5UG0 - chains A and B of the 4 polymer chains in the assembly; structure by X-ray diffraction, 3.40 A resolution.

== Chain A ==
Name: Hemagglutinin HA1
From: Influenza A virus (A/Solomon Islands/3/2006(H1N1))
UniProt: A7UPX0 (A7UPX0_9INFA); residues 5-330 here correspond to UniProt positions 18-343 (UniProt number = residue number + 13)
Chain sequence (327 residues; each row starts with the number of its first residue):
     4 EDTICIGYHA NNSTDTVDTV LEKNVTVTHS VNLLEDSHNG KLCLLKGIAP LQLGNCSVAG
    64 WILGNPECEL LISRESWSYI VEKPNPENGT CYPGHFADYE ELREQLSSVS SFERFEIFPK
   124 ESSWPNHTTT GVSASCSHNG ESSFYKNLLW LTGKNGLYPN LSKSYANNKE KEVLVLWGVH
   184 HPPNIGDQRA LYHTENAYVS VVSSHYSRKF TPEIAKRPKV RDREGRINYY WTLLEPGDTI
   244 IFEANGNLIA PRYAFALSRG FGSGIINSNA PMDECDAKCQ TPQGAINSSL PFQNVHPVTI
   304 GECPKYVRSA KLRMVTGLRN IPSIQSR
Unresolved in the structure: 330
Disulfides: C46-C278, C59-C71, C94-C139, C282-C306
Covalent attachments: N-acetylglucosamine (NAG) linked to N15, N27, N58, N91, N129; glycan linked to N163
Construct notes: expression tag (4)

== Chain B ==
Name: Hemagglutinin HA2
From: Influenza A virus (A/Solomon Islands/3/2006(H1N1))
UniProt: A7UPX0 (A7UPX0_9INFA); residues 1-176 here correspond to UniProt positions 344-519 (UniProt number = residue number + 343)
Chain sequence (182 residues; row label = number of the first residue in the row):
     1 GLFGAIAGFI EGGWTGMVDG WYGYHHQNEQ GSGYAADQKS TQNAINGITN KVNSVIEKMN
    61 TQFTAVGKEF NKLERRMENL NKKVDDGFID IWTYNAELLV LLENERTLDF HDSNVKNLYE
   121 KVKSQLKNNA KEIGNGCFEF YHKCNDECME SVKNGTYDYP KYSEESKLNR EKIDGVRSLV
   181 PR
Unresolved in the structure: 1-3, 174-182
Disulfides: C144-C148
Covalent attachments: N-acetylglucosamine (NAG) linked to N154
Construct notes: expression tag (177-182)

== How chain A and chain B interact ==
Pairs across the interface (131; chain A residue first):
  E4(A) with Q27(B); E139(B); F140(B); K143(B)
  D5(A) with Q27(B); N28(B); E29(B); E139(B); F140(B), hydrogen bond (backbone-backbone); K143(B); C144(B), hydrogen bond (side chain-backbone)
  T6(A) with H26(B); Q27(B), hydrogen bond (backbone-backbone); I133(B); F138(B); E139(B); M149(B)
  I7(A) with H26(B); C137(B); F138(B), hydrogen bond (backbone-backbone); F140(B), hydrophobic; V152(B), hydrophobic
  C8(A) with W14(B); G23(B); Y24(B); H25(B), hydrogen bond (backbone-backbone); H26(B); G136(B); C137(B), disulfide
  I9(A) with G8(B); F9(B), hydrogen bond (backbone-backbone); W14(B); G23(B); Y24(B), hydrophobic; L118(B); Y119(B), hydrophobic; V122(B), hydrophobic; G136(B), hydrogen bond (backbone-backbone)
  G10(A) with F9(B); W14(B); M17(B); W21(B); Y22(B); G23(B), hydrogen bond (backbone-backbone)
  Y11(A) with F9(B); G12(B); G13(B), hydrogen bond (side chain-backbone); W14(B), hydrogen bond (backbone-backbone); W21(B)
  H12(A) with M17(B), hydrogen bond (side chain-backbone); G20(B), hydrogen bond (side chain-backbone); W21(B), hydrogen bond (backbone-backbone)
  A13(A) with G13(B); W14(B); T15(B)
  V20(A) with N104(B)
  D21(A) with L101(B); N104(B), hydrogen bond (backbone-side chain)
  T22(A) with L101(B); N104(B); E105(B), hydrogen bond; L108(B)
  V23(A) with L101(B); L102(B), hydrophobic; E105(B)
  L24(A) with E105(B), hydrogen bond (backbone-side chain)
  K26(A) with L101(B)
  T31(A) with W21(B)
  H32(A) with W21(B), hydrogen bond
  E103(A) with E69(B); N71(B), hydrogen bond
  R106(A) with E69(B), salt bridge
  E107(A) with K68(B), salt bridge
  G265(A) with F63(B)
  I268(A) with E69(B)
  P294(A) with I56(B), hydrophobic
  F295(A) with M59(B), hydrophobic; A96(B), hydrophobic
  P300(A) with T64(B); V66(B)
  V301(A) with V66(B), hydrophobic
  T302(A) with T64(B); A65(B)
  I303(A) with T64(B)
  G304(A) with Q62(B); F63(B); T64(B), hydrogen bond (backbone-backbone)
  E305(A) with T61(B); Q62(B); F63(B), hydrogen bond (side chain-backbone)
  C306(A) with Q62(B), hydrogen bond (backbone-backbone); T64(B)
  K308(A) with M59(B); N60(B), hydrogen bond; Q62(B); W92(B)
  Y309(A) with I89(B), hydrophobic
  V310(A) with W92(B); T93(B)
  R311(A) with D86(B), salt bridge; I89(B); D90(B), salt bridge; T93(B), hydrogen bond (backbone-side chain)
  S312(A) with T93(B); E97(B), hydrogen bond
  K314(A) with E97(B)
  L315(A) with E97(B); V100(B), hydrophobic
  R316(A) with V100(B); N104(B), hydrogen bond (backbone-side chain)
  M317(A) with N104(B)
  V318(A) with N104(B), hydrogen bond (backbone-side chain); T107(B)
  T319(A) with W21(B); I48(B); H111(B), hydrogen bond (backbone-side chain)
  G320(A) with W21(B); H111(B), hydrogen bond (backbone-side chain)
  L321(A) with W21(B); H111(B)
  R322(A) with L108(B)
  I324(A) with G13(B), hydrogen bond (backbone-backbone)
  S326(A) with E11(B); G12(B), hydrogen bond (side chain-backbone); G13(B), hydrogen bond (backbone-backbone)
  I327(A) with G4(B); A5(B); I6(B); E11(B)
  Q328(A) with G4(B), hydrogen bond (side chain-backbone)
  S329(A) with T15(B)
Other interface residues (no listed pair), chain A (59 interface residues in all): E25, V34, F264, S266, S291, S292, L293, P325
Other interface residues (no listed pair), chain B (71 interface residues in all): A7, V18, V52, V55, G67, F70, L99, D112, V115
Disulfides between the chains: C8(A)-C137(B)

== In short ==
59 residues of chain A and 71 residues of chain B are in contact, with 1 disulfide bond, 32 hydrogen bonds and
4 salt bridges. Polar contacts include R106(A)-E69(B), E107(A)-K68(B) and R311(A)-D86(B). N-acetylglucosamine
is covalently linked to N15(A), N27(A), N58(A), N91(A), N129(A) and N163(A).
Chain A is Hemagglutinin HA1 and chain B is Hemagglutinin HA2, both from Influenza A virus (A/Solomon
Islands/3/2006(H1N1)); the structure, Human antibody H2897 in complex with influenza hemagglutinin H1 Solomon
Islands/03/2006, was determined by X-ray diffraction.
